Entry 9GFK (X-ray diffraction, 1.84 A resolution); this record covers chains J and H of the 8 polymer chains in the assembly.

== Chain J (and H) ==
Name: Stapled foldamer
Notes: chain H of this document is another copy of the same molecule, construct and numbering; everything in this record applies to it too
Sequence (12 residues; numbered 1 to 12; the number before each row is that of its first residue):
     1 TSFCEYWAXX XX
Glycans and other covalent adducts: covalent link Cys4-A1IL6_11
Modified residues: URL ([(2S)-2-azanyl-4-methyl-pentyl]carbamic acid) at position 9, URL ([(2S)-2-azanyl-4-methyl-pentyl]carbamic acid) at position 10, A1IL6 ((2S,4S)-4-hexylsulfanylpyrrolidine-2-carboxylic acid) at position 11, NH2 (amino group) at position 12

== Interface between chain J and chain H ==
Residue-residue contacts - 9 pairs, chain J then chain H:
  Cys4(J) - Cys4(H)  hydrophobic
  Cys4(J) - A1IL6_11(H)
  Ala8(J) - A1IL6_11(H)
  URL_9(J) - A1IL6_11(H)
  URL_9(J) - NH2_12(H)
  A1IL6_11(J) - Cys4(H)
  A1IL6_11(J) - Glu5(H)
  A1IL6_11(J) - Ala8(H)
  A1IL6_11(J) - URL_9(H)
Also at the interface, not in a pair above, chain J (6 interface residues in all): Glu5, NH2_12

== Summary ==
Chain J and chain H each contribute 6 residues to their interface.
Both chains are Stapled foldamer. Entry 9GFK (human MDM2 complex with stapled foldamer) was determined by
X-ray diffraction (same publication as 9FQL).
